Entry 7R4H (electron microscopy, 2.34 A resolution); this record covers chains L and S of the 7 polymer chains in the assembly.

== Chain L ==
Molecule: Stimulator of interferon genes protein
Organism: Homo sapiens
UniProtKB: Q86WV6 (STING_HUMAN); numbering as in UniProt (aligned over 359-367)
Sequence (9 residues; each row starts with the number of its first residue):
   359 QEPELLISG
Modified residues: Ser366 (phosphoserine; SEP)
Curated features (UniProtKB/Swiss-Prot):
  - motif: Leu363 to Ser366 (pLxIS motif)
  - modified residue: Ser366 (Phosphoserine)
  - mutagenesis: Glu360 (E360A: Does not affect ability to activate IRF3), Glu362 (E362A: Slightly affects ability to induce the production of type I interferon), Leu363 (L363A: Abolished ability to induce the production of type I interferon), Leu364 (L364A: Slightly affects ability to induce the production of type I interferon), Ile365 (I365A: Abolished ability to induce the production of type I interferon), Ser366 (S366A/N/C: Induces a decrease in phosphorylation by TBK1. Abolished ability to activate IRF3; S366D: Phosphomimetic mutant; retains some ability to activate IRF3 ...), Gly367 (G367A: Does not affect ability to activate IRF3)
From the paper describing this entry:
  - post-translational modification sites: Ser366
  - mutagenesis - L364F: increased stability
  - mutagenesis - L364A: increased signaling in response to type I IFN signalling
  - disease-associated variants - L364F: increased binding to AP-1
  - disease-associated variants - L364F: decreased signaling (STING signalling activity)

== Chain S ==
Molecule: AP-1 complex subunit sigma-3
Organism: Homo sapiens
UniProtKB: Q96PC3 (AP1S3_HUMAN); residue numbers follow UniProt; this construct covers 1-154
Sequence (154 residues; each row starts with the number of its first residue):
     1 MIHFILLFSRQGKLRLQKWYITLPDKERKKITREIVQIILSRGHRTSSFV
    51 DWKELKLVYKRYASLYFCCAIENQDNELLTLEIVHRYVELLDKYFGNVCE
   101 LDIIFNFEKAYFILDEFIIGGEIQETSKKIAVKAIEDSDMLQEVSTVCQT
   151 MGER
Not modelled in the structure: 143-154
Sequence notes: conflict Cys148 (Ser in Q96PC3)
Curated features (UniProtKB/Swiss-Prot):
  - natural variant: Phe4 (F4C: Risk factor for PSORS15), Arg33 (R33W: Risk factor for PSORS15)
From the paper describing this entry:
  - mutagenesis - I103S: abolished binding to STING

== How chain L and chain S interact ==
Residue-residue contacts - 18 pairs, chain L then chain S:
  Glu360(L) - Cys99(S)
  Glu360(L) - Glu100(S)  hydrogen bond (backbone-backbone)
  Glu360(L) - Leu101(S)
  Pro361(L) - Cys99(S)  hydrophobic
  Glu362(L) - Val98(S)
  Glu362(L) - Cys99(S)
  Leu363(L) - Asn97(S)
  Leu363(L) - Val98(S)
  Leu364(L) - Tyr62(S)
  Leu364(L) - Ala63(S)  hydrophobic
  Leu364(L) - Leu65(S)  hydrophobic
  Leu364(L) - Phe67(S)  hydrophobic
  Leu364(L) - Val98(S)  hydrogen bond (backbone-backbone)
  Ile365(L) - His85(S)
  Ile365(L) - Asp92(S)
  Ser366(L) - Lys60(S)
  Ser366(L) - Arg61(S)
  Ser366(L) - Tyr62(S)
Other interface residues (no listed pair), chain L (8 interface residues in all): Gln359
Other interface residues (no listed pair), chain S (16 interface residues in all): Ser64, Glu89, Ile103
Interface features reported in the paper:
  - residue pairs: Ser366(L)-Lys60(S) (hydrogen bond), Ser366(L)-Arg61(S) (hydrogen bond)
  - interface residues, chain L: Gln359(L), Leu364(L), Ile365(L)
  - hot spots on chain L (mutagenesis) - L364F: increased binding to AP-1
  - hot spots on chain L (mutagenesis) - S366A: decreased binding to AP-1
  - interface residues, chain S: Leu65(S), Phe67(S), His85(S), Val88(S), Val98(S)
  - hot spots on chain S (mutagenesis) - K60A/R61A: abolished binding to Stimulator of interferon genes protein (chain L)
  - hot spots on chain S (mutagenesis) - V88D: decreased binding to Stimulator of interferon genes protein (chain L)

== Summary ==
8 residues of chain L and 16 residues of chain S are in contact, with 2 hydrogen bonds. Backbone hydrogen
bonds pair Glu360(L)-Glu100(S) and Leu364(L)-Val98(S). The paper describes hydrogen bonds between Ser366(L)
and Lys60(S) and Ser366(L) and Arg61(S). From the paper: L364F of chain L increases stability; interface
residues Gln359(L), Leu364(L) and Leu65(S) among others; 6 substitutions were tested in all.
Here chain L is Stimulator of interferon genes protein and chain S is AP-1 complex subunit sigma-3, both from
Homo sapiens. Entry 7R4H (phospho-STING binding to adaptor protein complex-1) was determined by electron
microscopy.
